3NZX - chains R and S of the 30 polymer chains in the assembly; structure by X-ray diffraction, 2.70 A resolution.

# Chain R
Name: Proteasome component PUP2
Organism: Saccharomyces cerevisiae
Notes: EC 3.4.25.1
UniProtKB: P32379 (PSA5_YEAST); the construct lacks a stretch of the UniProt sequence and is renumbered around it, so the offset changes along the chain: 1-123 = UniProt 1-123; 125-144 = UniProt 131-150; 145-180 = UniProt 152-187; 184-202 = UniProt 191-209; 3 more segments
Chain sequence (260 residues; each row starts with the number of its first residue; note: 7 numbers in that range are skipped by the numbering (no residue carries them; nothing is unmodelled there); a row labelled like 12A-12G holds insertion residues (12A, then the next letters in order)):
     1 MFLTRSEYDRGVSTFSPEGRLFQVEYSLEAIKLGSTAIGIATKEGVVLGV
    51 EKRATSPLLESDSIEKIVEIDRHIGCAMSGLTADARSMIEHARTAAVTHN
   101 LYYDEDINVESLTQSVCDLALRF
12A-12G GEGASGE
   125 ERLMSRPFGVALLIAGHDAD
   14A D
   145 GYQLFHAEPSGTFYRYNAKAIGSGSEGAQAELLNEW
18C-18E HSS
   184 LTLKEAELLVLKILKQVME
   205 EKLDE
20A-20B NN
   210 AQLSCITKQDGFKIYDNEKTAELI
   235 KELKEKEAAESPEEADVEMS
Not modelled in the structure: 1-8, 245-254

# Chain S
Name: Proteasome component PRE5
Organism: Saccharomyces cerevisiae
Notes: EC 3.4.25.1
UniProtKB: P40302 (PSA1_YEAST); the construct has insertions or renumbered stretches relative to UniProt, so the offset changes along the chain: 3-60 = UniProt 1-58; 63-180 = UniProt 59-176; 183-204 = UniProt 183-204; 210-233 = UniProt 211-234
Chain sequence (234 residues; each row starts with the number of its first residue; note: 7 numbers in that range are skipped by the numbering (no residue carries them; nothing is unmodelled there); a row labelled like 18A-18F holds insertion residues (18A, then the next letters in order)):
     3 MFRNNYDGDTVTFSPTGRLFQVEYALEAIKQGSVTVGLRSNTHAVLVALK
    53 RNADELSS
    63 YQKKIIKCDEHMGLSLAGLAPDARVLSNYLRQQCNYSSLVFNRKLAVERA
   113 GHLLCDKAQKNTQSYGGRPYGVGLLIIGYDKSGAHLLEFQPSGNVTELYG
   163 TAIGARSQGAKTYLERTL
18A-18F DTFIKI
   183 DGNPDELIKAGVEAISQSLRDE
   206 SL
 2B-2E TVDN
   210 LSIAIVGKDTPFTIYDGEAVAKYI
Not modelled in the structure: 3

# Interface between chain R and chain S
Contacting residue pairs (58; chain R residue first):
  Arg10(R) with Gly10(S)
  Gly12C(R) with Tyr127(S); Gly128(S); Gly129(S)
  Ala12D(R) with Gly128(S); Gly129(S)
  Ser12E(R) with Asn123(S), hydrogen bond (backbone-side chain); Ser126(S)
  Ser13(R) with Gly128(S), hydrogen bond (side chain-backbone); Arg130(S)
  Thr14(R) with Gly10(S), hydrogen bond (side chain-backbone); Gln23(S)
  Phe15(R) with Gln23(S), hydrogen bond (backbone-side chain); Tyr26(S); Ala27(S), hydrophobic; Leu81(S), hydrophobic; Arg130(S); Pro131(S); Gly133(S)
  Ser16(R) with Tyr26(S)
  Pro17(R) with Arg5(S); Tyr26(S), hydrophobic; Glu29(S)
  Glu18(R) with Glu29(S); Gln33(S), hydrogen bond (backbone-side chain)
  Gly19(R) with Tyr26(S); Ala30(S)
  Arg20(R) with Gln33(S), hydrogen bond
  Leu21(R) with Arg130(S)
  Gln114(R) with Arg86(S), hydrogen bond
  Asp118(R) with Arg86(S), salt bridge
  Leu121(R) with Pro83(S), hydrophobic; Asp84(S); Arg130(S)
  Ser154(R) with Pro83(S)
  Gly155(R) with Pro83(S)
  Thr156(R) with Ala82(S); Pro83(S)
  Phe157(R) with Gln64(S)
  Tyr158(R) with Arg53(S), hydrogen bond (side chain-backbone); Ala55(S); Ser59(S); Ser60(S); Gln64(S)
  Arg159(R) with Leu58(S); Ser59(S); Ser60(S), hydrogen bond (backbone-backbone)
  Tyr160(R) with Ala55(S); Asp56(S); Leu58(S); Ser59(S)
  Asn161(R) with Leu58(S), hydrogen bond (backbone-backbone)
  Ala162(R) with Leu58(S), hydrophobic
  Gln173(R) with Asp56(S), hydrogen bond; Leu58(S)
  Leu176(R) with Leu58(S)
  Leu177(R) with Asp56(S); Leu58(S), hydrophobic
Other interface residues (no listed pair), chain R (32 interface residues in all): Gly11, Glu12B, Lys163, Trp180
Other interface residues (no listed pair), chain S (32 interface residues in all): Asp9, Asn54, Glu57, Lys65

# Overview
The chain R/chain S interface involves 32 residues from each chain, with 11 hydrogen bonds and 1 salt bridge.
Polar contacts include Asp118(R)-Arg86(S), Ser12E(R)-Asn123(S) and Ser13(R)-Gly128(S).
Chain R is Proteasome component PUP2 and chain S is Proteasome component PRE5, both from Saccharomyces
cerevisiae; the structure, Crystal structure of the yeast 20S proteasome in complex with ligand 2c, was
determined by X-ray diffraction together with 3NZJ and 3NZW from the same study.
